1RZ5 - chain A; structure by X-ray diffraction, 2.40 A resolution.

# Chain A
Name: Cytochrome c peroxidase
Source organism: Marinobacter hydrocarbonoclasticus
Notes: EC 1.11.1.5
Reference sequence: P83787 (P83787_MARHY); residues 1-326 here = UniProt positions 1-326
Sequence (326 residues; row label = number of the first residue in the row):
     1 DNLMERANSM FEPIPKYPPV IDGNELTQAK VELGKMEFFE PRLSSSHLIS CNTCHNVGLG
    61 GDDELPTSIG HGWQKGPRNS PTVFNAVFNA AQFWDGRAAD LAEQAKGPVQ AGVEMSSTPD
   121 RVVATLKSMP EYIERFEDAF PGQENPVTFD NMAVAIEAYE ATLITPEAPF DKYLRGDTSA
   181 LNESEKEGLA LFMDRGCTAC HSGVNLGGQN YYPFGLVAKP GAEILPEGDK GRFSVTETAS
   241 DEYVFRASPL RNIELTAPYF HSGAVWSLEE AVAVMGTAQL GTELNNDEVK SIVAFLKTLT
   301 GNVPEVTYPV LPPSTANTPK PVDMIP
Unresolved in the structure: 98-104, 220-229
Covalently attached groups: heme c (HEC) linked to Cys-51, Cys-54, Cys-197, Cys-200
Metal / ion sites: heme c Fe site 1 near His-55 (its only coordinating residue here); Ca2+: Asn-79, Thr-256, Pro-258; heme c Fe site 2: His-201, Met-275
Ligand contacts:
  - heme c (HEC), molecule 1: Phe-38, Ile-49, Ser-50, His-55, Ser-68, Ile-69, Arg-78, Asn-79, Ser-80, Pro-81, Thr-82, Val-83, Ala-86, Asn-89, Ala-91, Gln-92, Phe-93, Trp-94, Asp-95, Pro-108, Val-109, Gly-112, Val-113, Met-115, Ile-156, Glu-160, Arg-246
  - heme c (HEC), molecule 2: Trp-94, Phe-192, Gly-196, His-201, Tyr-212, Phe-214, Gly-215, Leu-216, Phe-245, Arg-246, Ala-247, Ser-248, Pro-249, Leu-250, Ile-253, Thr-256, Tyr-259, Phe-260, His-261, Leu-268, Ala-271, Val-272, Met-275, Gly-276, Thr-282, Leu-284, Ile-292
From the paper describing this entry:
  - heme c coordination: His-55, His-201, Met-275
  - contacts within the chain: Asp-63/Ser-80, His-55/Pro-81, Gly-96/Val-244 (backbone contact)
  - binding site for heme c: His-55, Trp-94, Cys-197, Cys-200, His-201, Leu-216, Phe-260, Met-275
  - conformationally variable residues (loop rearrangement, order/disorder transition, side-chain flip): Asp-63, Ser-68 to Trp-73, Ile-69 to Gln-74, Phe-93, Trp-94, Arg-97 to Met-115, Gly-276 to Glu-283
  - self-association interface (contacts with another copy of this molecule); pairs are residue here / residue on that copy: Trp-73/Trp-73 (pi stacking)

# Overview
Heme c is covalently linked to Cys-51 and Cys-197. Asn-79, Thr-256 and Pro-258 coordinate Ca2+. The heme c Fe
site 2 is built by His-201 and Met-275. From the paper: a binding site for heme c at His-55, Trp-94 and
Cys-197 among others; heme c coordination by His-55, His-201 and Met-275.
Chain A is Cytochrome c peroxidase (Marinobacter hydrocarbonoclasticus); the structure, Di-haem Cytochrome c
Peroxidase, Form OUT, was determined by X-ray diffraction (same publication as 1RZ6 and 1NML).
